4Z26 - chains A and B; structure by X-ray diffraction, 2.92 A resolution.

# Chain A (and B)
Molecule: Putative GMC-type oxidoreductase R135
Source organism: Acanthamoeba polyphaga mimivirus
Notes: EC 1.-.-.-; chain B of this document is another copy of the same molecule, construct and numbering; everything in this record applies to it too
Reference sequence: Q5UPL2 (YR135_MIMIV); residues 1-652 here correspond to UniProt positions 51-702 (UniProt number = residue number + 50)
Sequence (652 residues; each row starts with the number of its first residue):
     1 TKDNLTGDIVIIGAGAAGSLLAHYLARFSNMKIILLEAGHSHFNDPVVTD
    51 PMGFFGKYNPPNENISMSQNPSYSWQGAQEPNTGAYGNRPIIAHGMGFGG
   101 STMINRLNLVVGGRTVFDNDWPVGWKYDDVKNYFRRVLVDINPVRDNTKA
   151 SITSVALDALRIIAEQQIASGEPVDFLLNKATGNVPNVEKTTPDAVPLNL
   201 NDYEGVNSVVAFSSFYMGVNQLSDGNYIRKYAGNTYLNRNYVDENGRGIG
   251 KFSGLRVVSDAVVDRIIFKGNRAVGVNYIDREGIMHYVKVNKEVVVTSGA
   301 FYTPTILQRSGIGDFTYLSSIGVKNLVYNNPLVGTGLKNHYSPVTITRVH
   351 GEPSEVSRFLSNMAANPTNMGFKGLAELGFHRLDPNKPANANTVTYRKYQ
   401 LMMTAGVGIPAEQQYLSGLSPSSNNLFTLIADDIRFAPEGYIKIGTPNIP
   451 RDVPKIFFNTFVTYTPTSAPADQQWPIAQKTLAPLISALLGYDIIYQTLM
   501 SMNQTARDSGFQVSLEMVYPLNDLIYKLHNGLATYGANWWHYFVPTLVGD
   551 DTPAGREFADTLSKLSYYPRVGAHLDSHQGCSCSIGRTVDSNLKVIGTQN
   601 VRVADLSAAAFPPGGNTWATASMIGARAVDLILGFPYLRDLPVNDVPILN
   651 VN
Unresolved in the structure: 1-3
Residues lining bound ligands: FAD (flavin-adenine dinucleotide): Ile-12, Gly-13, Ala-14, Gly-15, Ala-16, Ala-17, Leu-36, Glu-37, Ala-38, Ser-68, Trp-75, Ala-93, His-94, Gly-95, Met-96, Gly-97, Gly-99, Gly-100, Ser-101, Thr-102, Ile-104, Asn-105, Arg-106, Leu-107, Asn-108, Ala-261, Val-262, Val-263, Thr-297, Ser-298, Gly-299, Tyr-302, Ile-306, Pro-450, Ser-577, His-578, Asp-605, Leu-606, Asn-616, Thr-617, Trp-618, Ala-619, Ala-621
UniProt features mapped onto this chain:
  - active site: His-578
Reported in the primary citation:
  - catalytic residues: His-578, Asn-616 (by similarity / conservation)
  - post-translational modification sites: Asn-392, Thr-467 (proposed by the authors, not directly observed)

# Chain A / chain B interface
Pairs across the interface (112; chain A residue first):
  Glu-63(A) with Tyr-441(B), hydrogen bond; Lys-443(B), salt bridge; Phe-457(B)
  Ile-65(A) with Glu-80(B); Pro-81(B); Phe-457(B), hydrophobic
  Gln-69(A) with Glu-80(B); Pro-81(B); Arg-89(B)
  Asn-70(A) with Lys-455(B)
  Pro-71(A) with Glu-80(B); Thr-446(B); Arg-451(B), hydrogen bond (backbone-side chain); Val-453(B); Lys-455(B)
  Ser-72(A) with Gly-445(B), hydrogen bond (side chain-backbone); Lys-455(B), hydrogen bond
  Ser-74(A) with Arg-451(B), hydrogen bond (backbone-side chain)
  Gln-76(A) with Arg-89(B), hydrogen bond
  Ala-78(A) with Ile-91(B), hydrophobic
  Glu-80(A) with Ile-65(B); Gln-69(B); Pro-71(B)
  Pro-81(A) with Ile-65(B); Gln-69(B)
  Tyr-86(A) with Ala-411(B); Glu-412(B); Tyr-415(B)
  Arg-89(A) with Gln-69(B); Gln-76(B), hydrogen bond; Ile-91(B)
  Ile-91(A) with Ala-78(B), hydrophobic; Arg-89(B)
  Met-96(A) with Thr-446(B); Arg-451(B)
  Asp-260(A) with Asn-448(B)
  Val-262(A) with Asn-448(B); Ile-449(B), hydrophobic
  Asp-264(A) with Gly-283(B)
  Arg-265(A) with Glu-282(B), hydrogen bond (side chain-backbone)
  Asn-277(A) with Gly-283(B), hydrogen bond (side chain-backbone)
  Ile-279(A) with Asp-264(B); Asn-448(B); Ile-449(B), hydrophobic
  Asp-280(A) with Asn-448(B)
  Arg-281(A) with Gly-322(B), hydrogen bond (side chain-backbone); Pro-447(B); Asn-448(B), hydrogen bond (backbone-side chain)
  Glu-282(A) with Arg-265(B), hydrogen bond (backbone-side chain); Lys-324(B), salt bridge
  Gly-283(A) with Asp-264(B); Asn-277(B), hydrogen bond (backbone-side chain); Met-285(B); Asn-448(B)
  Ile-284(A) with Arg-265(B); Met-285(B), hydrophobic
  Met-285(A) with Gly-283(B); Ile-284(B), hydrophobic; Met-285(B), hydrophobic
  Ile-321(A) with Ser-72(B)
  Gly-322(A) with Arg-281(B), hydrogen bond (backbone-side chain)
  Lys-324(A) with Arg-281(B); Glu-282(B)
  Ala-411(A) with Tyr-86(B)
  Glu-412(A) with Tyr-86(B); Glu-412(B); Tyr-567(B), hydrogen bond; Val-571(B)
  Gln-413(A) with Glu-412(B)
  Tyr-415(A) with Tyr-86(B); Ser-563(B); Lys-564(B); Tyr-567(B), hydrophobic
  Leu-416(A) with Leu-416(B), hydrophobic; Tyr-567(B)
  Tyr-441(A) with Glu-63(B), hydrogen bond
  Lys-443(A) with Glu-63(B), salt bridge
  Gly-445(A) with Ser-72(B), hydrogen bond (backbone-side chain)
  Thr-446(A) with Pro-71(B); Met-96(B)
  Pro-447(A) with Arg-281(B)
  Asn-448(A) with Asp-260(B), hydrogen bond (side chain-backbone); Val-262(B); Ile-279(B), hydrogen bond (side chain-backbone); Asp-280(B), hydrogen bond (side chain-backbone); Arg-281(B); Gly-283(B)
  Ile-449(A) with Ile-279(B), hydrophobic; Pro-450(B)
  Arg-451(A) with Pro-71(B), hydrogen bond (side chain-backbone); Ser-74(B), hydrogen bond (side chain-backbone); Trp-75(B); Met-96(B); Asp-452(B), salt bridge
  Asp-452(A) with Arg-451(B), salt bridge; Asp-452(B), hydrogen bond (side chain-backbone); Val-453(B), hydrogen bond (side chain-backbone)
  Val-453(A) with Pro-71(B); Gln-76(B); Asp-452(B)
  Pro-454(A) with Pro-71(B)
  Lys-455(A) with Glu-63(B), salt bridge; Asn-70(B); Pro-71(B); Ser-72(B)
  Phe-457(A) with Glu-63(B)
  Ser-563(A) with Tyr-415(B)
  Lys-564(A) with Tyr-415(B)
  Tyr-567(A) with Glu-412(B); Tyr-415(B), hydrophobic; Leu-416(B)
  Val-571(A) with Glu-412(B)
Also at the interface, not in a pair above, chain A (58 interface residues in all): Ala-38, Trp-75, Asn-88, Tyr-317, Val-323, Pro-450
Also at the interface, not in a pair above, chain B (58 interface residues in all): Ala-38, Ser-68, Ala-261, Tyr-317, Ile-321, Gln-413, Pro-454

# Overview
The chain A/chain B interface involves 58 residues from each chain, with 24 hydrogen bonds and 6 salt bridges.
Polar pairs include Glu-63(A)/Lys-443(B), Glu-282(A)/Lys-324(B) and Arg-451(A)/Asp-452(B). Chain A binds
flavin-adenine dinucleotide. UniProt lists active-site residue His-578(A) on chain A. The paper reports
catalytic residues His-578(A) and Asn-616(A); modification sites Asn-392(A) and Thr-467(A).
Chain A and chain B are both Putative GMC-type oxidoreductase R135 (Acanthamoeba polyphaga mimivirus); the
structure, Mimivirus R135 (residues 51-702), was determined by X-ray diffraction (same publication as 4Z25).
